Entry 3C20 (X-ray diffraction, 2.70 A resolution); this record covers chain A.

[Chain A]
Molecule: Probable aspartokinase
Source organism: Methanocaldococcus jannaschii
Notes: EC 2.7.2.4
UniProtKB: Q57991 (AK_METJA); residue numbers follow UniProt; this construct covers 1-473
Chain sequence (473 residues; numbered 1 to 473; the number before each row is that of its first residue):
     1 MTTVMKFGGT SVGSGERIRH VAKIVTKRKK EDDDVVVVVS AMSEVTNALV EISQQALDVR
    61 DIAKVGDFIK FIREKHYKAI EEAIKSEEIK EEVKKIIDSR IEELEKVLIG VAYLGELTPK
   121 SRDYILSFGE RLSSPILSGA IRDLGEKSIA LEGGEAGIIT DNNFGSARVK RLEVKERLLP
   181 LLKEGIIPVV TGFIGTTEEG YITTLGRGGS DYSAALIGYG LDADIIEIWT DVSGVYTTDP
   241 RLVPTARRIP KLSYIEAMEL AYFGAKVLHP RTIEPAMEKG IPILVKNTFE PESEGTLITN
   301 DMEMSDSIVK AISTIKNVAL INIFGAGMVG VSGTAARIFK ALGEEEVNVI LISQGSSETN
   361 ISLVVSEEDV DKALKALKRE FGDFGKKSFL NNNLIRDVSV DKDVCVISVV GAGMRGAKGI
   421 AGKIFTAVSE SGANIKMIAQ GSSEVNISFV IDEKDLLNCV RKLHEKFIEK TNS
Not modelled in the structure: 1, 384-387, 471-473
Residues lining bound ligands: aspartic acid (ASP): Lys6, Ser40, Ala41, Thr46, Glu130, Phe193, Arg207, Gly208, Gly209, Ser210
From the paper describing this entry:
  - binding site for aspartic acid: Arg207

[Overview]
Bound to chain A: aspartic acid. From the paper: a binding site for aspartic acid at Arg207.
Chain A is Probable aspartokinase (Methanocaldococcus jannaschii); the structure, Crystal Structure of
Threonine-sensitive Aspartokinase from Methanococcus jannaschii with L-aspartate, was determined by X-ray
diffraction (same publication as 3C1M and 3C1N).
